5EGV - chains A and B of the 4 polymer chains in the assembly; structure by X-ray diffraction, 2.86 A resolution.

== Chain A (and B) ==
Protein: Estrogen receptor
From: Homo sapiens
Notes: fragment: ligand-binding domain; chain B of this document is another copy of the same molecule, construct and numbering; everything in this record applies to it too
UniProt: P03372 (ESR1_HUMAN); numbering as in UniProt (aligned over 298-554)
Sequence (257 residues; each row starts with the number of its first residue):
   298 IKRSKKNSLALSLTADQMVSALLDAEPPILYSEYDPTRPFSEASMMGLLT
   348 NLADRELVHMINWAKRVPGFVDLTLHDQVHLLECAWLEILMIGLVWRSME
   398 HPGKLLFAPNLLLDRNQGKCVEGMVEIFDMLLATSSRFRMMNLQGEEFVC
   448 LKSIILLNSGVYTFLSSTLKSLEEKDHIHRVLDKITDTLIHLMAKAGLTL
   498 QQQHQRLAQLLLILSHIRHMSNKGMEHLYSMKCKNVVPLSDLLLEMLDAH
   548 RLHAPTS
Unresolved in the structure: 298-303, 331-336, 461-470, 549-554 (chain B: 298-307, 335-336, 462-469, 550-554)
Differences from the reference sequence: engineered mutation Ser537 (Tyr in P03372)
Residues lining bound ligands: 5OS (3-chloranyl-4-[4-(2-chloranyl-4-oxidanyl-phenyl)furan-3-yl]phenol): Met343, Leu346, Thr347, Leu349, Ala350, Glu353, Leu384, Leu387, Met388, Leu391, Phe404, Met421, Ile424, Leu428, Leu525, Leu536, Leu540
Reported in the primary citation:
  - binding site for 5OS: Thr347, Glu353

== Chain A / chain B interface ==
Residue-residue contacts - 50 pairs, chain A then chain B:
  Arg434(A) - Tyr459(B)
  Arg434(A) - His476(B)  hydrogen bond
  Ile451(A) - Leu509(B)  hydrophobic
  Asn455(A) - Leu509(B)  hydrogen bond (side chain-backbone)
  Asn455(A) - Ser512(B)
  Tyr459(A) - Ala430(B)
  Tyr459(A) - Leu509(B)  hydrogen bond (side chain-backbone)
  Tyr459(A) - Ile510(B)  hydrophobic
  Tyr459(A) - His513(B)
  His476(A) - Arg434(B)
  Asp480(A) - Gln502(B)
  Asp480(A) - Gln506(B)  hydrogen bond
  Thr483(A) - His501(B)
  Thr483(A) - Ala505(B)
  Asp484(A) - Gln498(B)
  Asp484(A) - Gln502(B)  hydrogen bond
  Ile487(A) - His501(B)
  Leu497(A) - Leu497(B)  hydrophobic
  Gln498(A) - Asp484(B)
  His501(A) - Thr483(B)
  His501(A) - Asp484(B)  salt bridge
  His501(A) - Ile487(B)
  His501(A) - His501(B)
  His501(A) - Leu504(B)
  Gln502(A) - Asp480(B)
  Gln502(A) - Asp484(B)  hydrogen bond
  Leu504(A) - His501(B)
  Ala505(A) - Thr483(B)
  Ala505(A) - Leu508(B)  hydrophobic
  Gln506(A) - Asp480(B)  hydrogen bond
  Leu508(A) - Ala505(B)  hydrophobic
  Leu508(A) - Leu509(B)  hydrophobic
  Leu509(A) - Asn455(B)
  Leu509(A) - Tyr459(B)
  Leu509(A) - Leu511(B)  hydrophobic
  Ile510(A) - Tyr459(B)
  Leu511(A) - Leu509(B)  hydrophobic
  Leu511(A) - Ser512(B)
  Ser512(A) - Asn455(B)
  Ser512(A) - Leu511(B)
  Ser512(A) - Arg515(B)  hydrogen bond
  His513(A) - Tyr459(B)
  His513(A) - Arg515(B)
  Arg515(A) - Ser512(B)  hydrogen bond
  Arg515(A) - His513(B)
  Arg515(A) - His516(B)
  His516(A) - Arg515(B)
  His516(A) - Asn519(B)  hydrogen bond
  Asn519(A) - His516(B)  hydrogen bond
  Asn519(A) - Asn519(B)
Also at the interface, not in a pair above, chain A (30 interface residues in all): Ala430, Ser456, Leu479, Gln500, His547
Also at the interface, not in a pair above, chain B (28 interface residues in all): Ile451, Lys520, His547

== Summary ==
Chain A and chain B form an interface of 30 and 28 residues respectively, with 11 hydrogen bonds and 1 salt
bridge. Among the polar pairs are His501(A)-Asp484(B), Arg434(A)-His476(B) and Asn455(A)-Leu509(B). Ligands of
chain A: compound 5OS. The paper reports a binding site for 5OS at Thr347(A) and Glu353(A).
Chain A and chain B are both Estrogen receptor (Homo sapiens); the structure, Crystal Structure of the
ER-alpha Ligand-binding Domain (Y537S) in Complex the 3,4-diaryl-furan derivative
3-chloranyl-4-[4-(2-chloranyl-4-oxidanyl-phenyl)furan-3-yl]phenol, was determined by X-ray diffraction
together with 4ZN7, 4ZNH, 4ZNS, 4ZNT, 4ZNU, 4ZNV and 50 further entries from the same study.
